Entry 6L4A (electron microscopy, 12.30 A resolution (very low resolution: no residue pairs are listed; an interface is given only as per-side residue counts)); this record covers chains I and O of the 26 polymer chains in the assembly.

[Chain I]
Molecule: 485-nt DNA strand
Sequence (485 nucleotides; numbered -242 to 242; the number before each row is that of its first residue; numbers below 1 keep their minus sign (DA-242 is residue -242)):
  -242 ATCAGAATCCCGGTGCCGAGGCCGCTCAATTGGTCGTAGACAGCTCTAGC
  -192 ACCGCTTAAACGCACGTACGCGCTGTCCCCCGCGTTTTAACCGCCAAGGG
  -142 GATTACTCCCTAGTCTCCAGGCACGTGTCAGATATATACATCGATTGGAT
   -92 AGGCCCGGACGGCCTGGATAATCAGAATCCCGGTGCCGAGGCCGCTCAAT
   -42 TGGTCGTAGACAGCTCTAGCACCGCTTAAACGCACGTACGCGCTGTCCCC
     8 CGCGTTTTAACCGCCAAGGGGATTACTCCCTAGTCTCCAGGCACGTGTCA
    58 GATATATACATCGATTGGATAGGCCCCAACGGCCTGGATAATCAGAATCC
   108 CGGTGCCGAGGCCGCTCAATTGGTCGTAGACAGCTCTAGCACCGCTTAAA
   158 CGCACGTACGCGCTGTCCCCCGCGTTTTAACCGCCAAGGGGATTACTCCC
   208 TAGTCTCCAGGCACGTGTCAGATATATACATCGAT

[Chain O]
Molecule: Histone H3.1
Organism: Homo sapiens
UniProtKB: P68431 (H31_HUMAN); residues 0-135 here correspond to UniProt positions 1-136 (UniProt number = residue number + 1)
Sequence (139 residues; row label = number of the first residue in the row; numbers below 1 keep their minus sign (Gly-3 is residue -3)):
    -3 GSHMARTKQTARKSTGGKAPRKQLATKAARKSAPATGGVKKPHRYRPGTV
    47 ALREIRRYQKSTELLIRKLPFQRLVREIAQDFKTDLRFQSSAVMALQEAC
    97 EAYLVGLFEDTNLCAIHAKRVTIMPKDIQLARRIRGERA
Unresolved in the structure: -3 to 38
Differences from the reference sequence: expression tag (-3 to -1)
UniProt features mapped onto this chain:
  - modified residue: Arg2 (Asymmetric dimethylarginine), Thr3 (Phosphothreonine), Lys4 (Allysine), Gln5 (5-glutamyl dopamine), Thr6 (Phosphothreonine), Arg8 (Citrulline), Lys9 (N6,N6,N6-trimethyllysine), Ser10 (ADP-ribosylserine), Thr11 (Phosphothreonine), Lys14 (N6-(2-hydroxyisobutyryl)lysine), Arg17 (Asymmetric dimethylarginine), Lys18 (N6-(2-hydroxyisobutyryl)lysine), Lys23 (N6-(2-hydroxyisobutyryl)lysine), Arg26 (Citrulline), Lys27 (N6,N6,N6-trimethyllysine), Ser28 (ADP-ribosylserine), Lys36 (N6,N6,N6-trimethyllysine), Lys37 (N6-methyllysine), Tyr41 (Phosphotyrosine), Lys56 (N6,N6,N6-trimethyllysine) and 8 more in UniProt
  - lipidation: Lys18 (N6-decanoyllysine)

[Interface between chain I and chain O]
At this resolution (12 A) residue pairs are not listed: 10 residues of chain I and 17 of chain O lie at the interface.

[In short]
Chain I and chain O form an interface of 10 and 17 residues respectively.
Chain I is a 485-nt DNA strand and chain O is Histone H3.1 (Homo sapiens); the structure, H3-H3-H3
tri-nucleosome with the 22 base-pair linker DNA, was determined by electron microscopy, deposited together
with 6L49.
